PDB entry 6M36 | X-ray diffraction, 3.40 A resolution | chains B and E of the 8 polymer chains in the assembly

Chain B:
Name: Anti-sigma-B factor antagonist
Organism: Bacillus subtilis (strain 168)
Reference sequence: P17903 (RSBV_BACSU); numbering as in UniProt (aligned over 2-104)
Chain sequence (103 residues; numbered 2 to 104; the number before each row is that of its first residue):
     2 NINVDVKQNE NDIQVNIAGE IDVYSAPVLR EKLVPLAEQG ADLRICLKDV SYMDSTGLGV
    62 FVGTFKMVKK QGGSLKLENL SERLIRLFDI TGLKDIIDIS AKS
Not modelled in the structure: 102-104
Curated features (UniProtKB/Swiss-Prot):
  - modified residue: Ser-52 (Phosphoserine), Ser-56 (Phosphoserine), Thr-57 (Phosphothreonine)
From the paper describing this entry:
  - post-translational modification sites: Ser-56 (citing earlier work)

Chain E:
Name: Serine-protein kinase RsbW
Organism: Bacillus subtilis (strain 168)
Notes: EC 2.7.11.1
Reference sequence: P17904 (RSBW_BACSU); residue numbers follow UniProt; this construct covers 5-145
Chain sequence (141 residues; numbered 5 to 145; the number before each row is that of its first residue):
     5 ADYIEMKVPA QPEYVGIIRL TLSGVASRMG YTYDEIEDLK IAVSEACTNA VQHAYKEDKN
    65 GEVSIRFGVF EDRLEVIVAD EGDSFDFDQK QQDLGPYTPS HTVDQLSEGG LGLYLMETLM
   125 DEVRVQNHSG VTVAMTKYLN G
Not modelled in the structure: 5, 57-64, 85-113, 132-133, 145

How chain B and chain E interact:
Pairs across the interface - 6 pairs, chain B then chain E:
  Lys-49(B) / Tyr-35(E)
  Lys-49(B) / Tyr-37(E)
  Asp-50(B) / Tyr-37(E)  hydrogen bond
  Asn-80(B) / Gly-34(E)
  Asn-80(B) / Thr-36(E)
  Glu-83(B) / Asp-38(E)
Interface residues without a listed pair, chain B (5 interface residues in all): Leu-81
Interface residues without a listed pair, chain E (6 interface residues in all): Ser-31

Summary:
5 residues of chain B face 6 of chain E across their interface, with 1 hydrogen bond. Its one hydrogen-bonded
contact is Asp-50(B)/Tyr-37(E). The paper reports a modification site at Ser-56(B).
Chain B is Anti-sigma-B factor antagonist and chain E is Serine-protein kinase RsbW, both from Bacillus
subtilis (strain 168); the structure, The crystal structure of B. subtilis RsbV/RsbW complex in the monoclinic
crystal form, was determined by X-ray diffraction (same publication as 6M37).
